6OEE - chains C and D of the 14 polymer chains in the assembly; structure by electron microscopy, 3.80 A resolution.

== Chain C (and D) ==
Name: Type IV secretion system apparatus protein CagT
From: Helicobacter pylori
Notes: chain D of this document is another copy of the same molecule, construct and numbering; everything in this record applies to it too
UniProt: Q6VRP0 (Q6VRP0_HELPX); residues 1-280 here = UniProt positions 1-280
Chain sequence (280 residues; numbered 1 to 280; the number before each row is that of its first residue):
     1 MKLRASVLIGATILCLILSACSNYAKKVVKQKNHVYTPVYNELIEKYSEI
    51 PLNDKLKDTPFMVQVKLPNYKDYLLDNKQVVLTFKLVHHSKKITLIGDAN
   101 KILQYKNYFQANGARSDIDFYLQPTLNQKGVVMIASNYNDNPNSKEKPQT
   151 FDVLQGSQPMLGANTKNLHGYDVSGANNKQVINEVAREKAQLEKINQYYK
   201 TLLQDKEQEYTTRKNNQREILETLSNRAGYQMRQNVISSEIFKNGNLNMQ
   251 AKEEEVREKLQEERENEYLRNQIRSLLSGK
Not modelled in the structure: 1-25, 269-280

== Interface between chain C and chain D ==
Contacting residue pairs - 22 pairs, chain C then chain D:
  D54(C) - P38(D)
  D54(C) - Y40(D)
  Q155(C) - Y47(D)
  G156(C) - K46(D)
  N164(C) - E45(D)
  T165(C) - Y47(D)  hydrogen bond
  K166(C) - K46(D)
  K166(C) - Y47(D)
  L168(C) - S48(D)
  L168(C) - A111(D)
  L168(C) - N112(D)
  H169(C) - Y47(D)
  H169(C) - S48(D)  hydrogen bond (side chain-backbone)
  H169(C) - N112(D)  hydrogen bond (side chain-backbone)
  H169(C) - G113(D)
  H169(C) - A114(D)
  G170(C) - Y47(D)
  D172(C) - Y47(D)
  Q180(C) - P124(D)
  Y210(C) - Q250(D)
  Y210(C) - E254(D)
  L221(C) - E265(D)
Interface residues without a listed pair, chain C (25 interface residues in all): K55, L56, K85, L86, S157, Y171, V173, N183, E184, T201, L202, Q217
Interface residues without a listed pair, chain D (28 interface residues in all): V39, N41, L43, E49, I50, A99, K106, N107, Q110, Q123, L126, Q261, E262, R264

== In short ==
25 residues of chain C face 28 of chain D across their interface; the contacts include 3 hydrogen bonds. Polar
pairs include T165(C)-Y47(D), H169(C)-S48(D) and H169(C)-N112(D).
Chain C and chain D are both Type IV secretion system apparatus protein CagT (Helicobacter pylori); the
structure, Structure of CagT from a cryo-EM reconstruction of a T4SS, was determined by electron microscopy
together with 6ODI, 6ODJ, 6OEF, 6OEG and 6OEH from the same study.
